1E1D - chain A; structure by X-ray diffraction, 1.72 A resolution.

== Chain A ==
Protein: Hydroxylamine reductase
Organism: Desulfovibrio vulgaris
Reference sequence: P31101 (PRIS_DESVH); residues 1-553 here = UniProt positions 1-553
Amino-acid sequence (553 residues; row label = number of the first residue in the row):
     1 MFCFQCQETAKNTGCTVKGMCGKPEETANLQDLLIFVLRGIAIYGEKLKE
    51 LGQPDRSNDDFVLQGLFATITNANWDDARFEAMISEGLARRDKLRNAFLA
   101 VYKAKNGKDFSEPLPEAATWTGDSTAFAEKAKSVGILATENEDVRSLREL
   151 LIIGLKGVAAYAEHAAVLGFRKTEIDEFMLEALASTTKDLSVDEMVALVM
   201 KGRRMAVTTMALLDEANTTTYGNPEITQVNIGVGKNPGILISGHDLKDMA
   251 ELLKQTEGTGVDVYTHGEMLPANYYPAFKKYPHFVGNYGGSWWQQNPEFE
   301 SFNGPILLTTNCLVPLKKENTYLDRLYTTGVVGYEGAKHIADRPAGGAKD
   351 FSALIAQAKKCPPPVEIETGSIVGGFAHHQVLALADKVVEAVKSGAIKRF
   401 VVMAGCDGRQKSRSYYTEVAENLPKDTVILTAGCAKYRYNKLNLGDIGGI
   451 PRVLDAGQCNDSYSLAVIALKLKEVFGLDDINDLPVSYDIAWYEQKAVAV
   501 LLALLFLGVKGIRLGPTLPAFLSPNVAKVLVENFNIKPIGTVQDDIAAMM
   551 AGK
Curated features (UniProtKB/Swiss-Prot):
  - binding site ([4Fe-4S] cluster): C3, C6, C15, C21
  - binding site (hybrid [4Fe-2O-2S] cluster): H244, E268, C312, C406, C434, C459, E494, K496
  - modified residue: C406 (Cysteine persulfide)
Ion coordination: 4Fe-4S cluster Fe: C3, C6, C15, C21; iron/sulfur/oxygen hybrid cluster Fe: H244, E268, C312, C434, C459, E494
Small-molecule neighbours:
  - iron/sulfur/oxygen hybrid cluster (FSO): H244, E268, W292, N311, C312, C406, C434, C459, Y493, E494, K496, A497
  - 4Fe-4S cluster (SF4): M1, C3, F4, Q5, C6, E8, T9, C15, G19, M20, C21, K23, T71

== Overview ==
Ligands of chain A: iron/sulfur/oxygen hybrid cluster and 4Fe-4S cluster. The 4Fe-4S cluster Fe site is built
by C3, C6, C15 and C21. From UniProt: 4 [4Fe-4S] cluster-binding residues and 8 hybrid [4Fe-2O-2S]
cluster-binding residues.
Chain A is Hydroxylamine reductase (Desulfovibrio vulgaris); the structure, Hybrid Cluster Protein from
Desulfovibrio vulgaris, was determined by X-ray diffraction (same publication as 1E2U).
